PDB entry 9C5Q | electron microscopy, 3.10 A resolution | chains D and C of the 4 polymer chains in the assembly

Chain D:
Molecule: 14-nt DNA strand
Sequence (14 nucleotides; row label = number of the first residue in the row):
     1 TTTTTTTTCCCGGG

Chain C:
Molecule: DNA polymerase theta
From: Homo sapiens
Notes: EC 3.6.4.12, 2.7.7.7, 2.7.7.49
Reference sequence: O75417 (DPOLQ_HUMAN); numbering as in UniProt (aligned over 68-891)
Chain sequence (824 residues; each row starts with the number of its first residue):
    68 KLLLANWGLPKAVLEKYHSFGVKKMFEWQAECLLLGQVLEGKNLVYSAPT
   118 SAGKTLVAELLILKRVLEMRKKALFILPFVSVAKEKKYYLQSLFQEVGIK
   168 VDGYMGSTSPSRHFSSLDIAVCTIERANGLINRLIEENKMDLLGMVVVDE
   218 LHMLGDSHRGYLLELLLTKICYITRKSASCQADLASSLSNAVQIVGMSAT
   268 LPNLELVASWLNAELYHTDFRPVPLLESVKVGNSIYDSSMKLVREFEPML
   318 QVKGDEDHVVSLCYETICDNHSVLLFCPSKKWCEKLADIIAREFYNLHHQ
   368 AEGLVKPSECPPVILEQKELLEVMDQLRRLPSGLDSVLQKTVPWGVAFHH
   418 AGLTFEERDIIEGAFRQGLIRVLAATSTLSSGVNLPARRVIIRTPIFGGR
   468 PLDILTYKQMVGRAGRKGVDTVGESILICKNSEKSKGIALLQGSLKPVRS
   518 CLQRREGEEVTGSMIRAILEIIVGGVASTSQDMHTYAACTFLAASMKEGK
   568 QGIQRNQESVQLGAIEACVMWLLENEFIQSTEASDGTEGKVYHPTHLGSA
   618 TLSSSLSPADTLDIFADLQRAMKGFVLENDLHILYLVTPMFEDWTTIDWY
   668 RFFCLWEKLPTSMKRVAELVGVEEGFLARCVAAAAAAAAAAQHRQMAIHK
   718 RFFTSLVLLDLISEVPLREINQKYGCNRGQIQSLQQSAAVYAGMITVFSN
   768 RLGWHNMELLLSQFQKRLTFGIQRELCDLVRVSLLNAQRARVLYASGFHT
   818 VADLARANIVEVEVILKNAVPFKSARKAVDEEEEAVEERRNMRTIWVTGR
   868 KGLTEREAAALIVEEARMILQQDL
Disordered / not traced: 247-255, 320-323, 368-377, 564-579, 600-606, 864-866
Disulfides: Cys-344/Cys-350
Construct notes: conflict Ala-699 (Lys in O75417), Ala-700 (Gly in O75417), Ala-701 (Lys in O75417), Ala-702 (Val in O75417), Ala-703 (Val in O75417), Ala-705 (Arg in O75417), Ala-706 (Thr in O75417), Ala-707 (Glu in O75417), Ala-708 (Arg in O75417)
Curated features (UniProtKB/Swiss-Prot):
  - motif: Asp-216 to His-219 (DEAH box)
  - binding site (ATP): Gln-96, Ala-115 to Thr-122
  - mutagenesis: Lys-121 (K121M: Abolished ATPase activity)
From the paper describing this entry:
  - binding site for the 14-nt DNA strand: Val-147, Thr-190, Arg-193, Arg-200, Ser-346, Lys-347, Lys-348, Ala-418, Thr-443, Val-757, Met-761

Chain D / chain C interface:
Contacting residue pairs (35):
  DT1(D) / Pro-345(C)  sugar contact
  DT1(D) / Ser-346(C)  hydrogen bond to the phosphate
  DT1(D) / Gly-465(C)  base contact
  DT2(D) / Ser-346(C)  hydrogen bond to the phosphate
  DT2(D) / Lys-347(C)  salt bridge to the phosphate
  DT2(D) / Lys-348(C)  phosphate contact
  DT2(D) / Thr-443(C)  hydrogen bond to the phosphate
  DT3(D) / Lys-347(C)  phosphate contact
  DT3(D) / Ala-418(C)  hydrogen bond to the phosphate
  DT3(D) / Thr-443(C)  hydrogen bond to the phosphate
  DT3(D) / Ser-444(C)  sugar contact
  DT3(D) / Thr-445(C)  phosphate contact
  DT4(D) / Phe-146(C)  phosphate contact
  DT4(D) / Glu-659(C)  base contact
  DT5(D) / Phe-146(C)  phosphate contact
  DT5(D) / Val-147(C)  hydrogen bond to the phosphate
  DT5(D) / Thr-190(C)  phosphate contact
  DT5(D) / Glu-192(C)  sugar contact
  DT5(D) / Arg-226(C)  sugar contact
  DT5(D) / Phe-658(C)  base contact
  DT6(D) / Gly-173(C)  phosphate contact
  DT6(D) / Thr-190(C)  hydrogen bond to the phosphate
  DT6(D) / Arg-193(C)  phosphate contact
  DT6(D) / Ser-622(C)  base contact
  DT7(D) / Ser-174(C)  base contact
  DT7(D) / Arg-193(C)  salt bridge to the phosphate
  DT7(D) / Ser-621(C)  sugar contact
  DT7(D) / Val-757(C)  base contact
  DT7(D) / Gly-760(C)  base contact
  DT7(D) / Met-761(C)  sugar contact
  DT8(D) / Ser-176(C)  base contact
  DT8(D) / Arg-200(C)  salt bridge to the phosphate
  DT8(D) / Val-764(C)  sugar contact
  DC9(D) / Ser-176(C)  base contact
  DC9(D) / Pro-177(C)  hydrogen bond to the base
Also at the interface, not in a pair above, chain C (35 interface residues in all): Pro-145, Gly-196, His-417, Ser-620, Ser-754, Tyr-758, Gln-782

Summary:
Chain D and chain C form an interface of 9 and 35 residues respectively; the contacts include 8 hydrogen bonds
and 3 salt bridges. Polar contacts include DC9(D)/Pro-177(C), DT1(D)/Ser-346(C) and DT2(D)/Ser-346(C). From
the paper: a binding site for the 14-nt DNA strand at Val-147(C), Thr-190(C) and Arg-193(C) among others.
Here chain D is a 14-nt DNA strand and chain C is DNA polymerase theta (Homo sapiens). Entry 9C5Q (Human DNA
polymerase theta helicase domain in microhomology annealed state 2, dimer form) was determined by electron
microscopy together with 8W0A, 9ASJ, 9ASK and 9ASL from the same study.
